Entry 4QLQ (X-ray diffraction, 2.40 A resolution); this record covers chains I and Y of the 28 polymer chains in the assembly.

[Chain I]
Molecule: Proteasome subunit beta type-3
Organism: Saccharomyces cerevisiae
Notes: EC 3.4.25.1
Reference sequence: P25451 (PSB3_YEAST); residues 0-204 here correspond to UniProt positions 1-205 (UniProt number = residue number + 1)
Amino-acid sequence (205 residues; each row starts with the number of its first residue; numbering starts at 0):
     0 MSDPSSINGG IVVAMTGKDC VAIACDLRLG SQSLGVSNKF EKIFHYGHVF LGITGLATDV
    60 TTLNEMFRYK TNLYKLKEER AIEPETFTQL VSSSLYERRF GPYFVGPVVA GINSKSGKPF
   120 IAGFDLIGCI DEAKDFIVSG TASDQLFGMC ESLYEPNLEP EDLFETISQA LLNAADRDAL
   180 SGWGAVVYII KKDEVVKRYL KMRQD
Unresolved in the structure: 0
Ion coordination: Mg2+ site 1: A174, D177, S180; Mg2+ site 2: D204 (shared with A165(Y), D168(Y), S171(Y) of chain Y)
Ligand contacts: 38N (N-(morpholin-4-ylacetyl)-L-alanyl-N-[(2S,4R)-1-cyclohexyl-5-hydroxy-4-methyl-3-oxopentan-2-yl]-O-methyl-L-tyrosinamide): D124, L125, C128

[Chain Y]
Molecule: Proteasome subunit beta type-5
Organism: Saccharomyces cerevisiae
Notes: EC 3.4.25.1
Reference sequence: P30656 (PSB5_YEAST); residues 1-212 here correspond to UniProt positions 76-287 (UniProt number = residue number + 75)
Amino-acid sequence (212 residues; row label = number of the first residue in the row):
     1 TTTLAFRFQG GIIVAVDSRA TAGNWVASQT VKKVIEINPF LLGTMAGGAA DCQFWETWLG
    61 SQCRLHELRE KERISVAAAS KILSNLVYQY KGAGLSMGTM ICGYTRKEGP TIYYVDSDGT
   121 RLKGDIFCVG SGQTFAYGVL DSNYKWDLSV EDALYLGKRS ILAAAHRDAY SGGSVNLYHV
   181 TEDGWIYHGN HDVGELFWKV KEEEGSFNNV IG
Ion coordination: Mg2+: A165, D168, S171 (shared with D204(I) of chain I)
Ligand contacts: 38N (N-(morpholin-4-ylacetyl)-L-alanyl-N-[(2S,4R)-1-cyclohexyl-5-hydroxy-4-methyl-3-oxopentan-2-yl]-O-methyl-L-tyrosinamide): T1, R19, A20, T21, V31, K32, K33, M45, A46, G47, G48, A49, C52, Q53, G94, S96, S131, Y170

[How chain I and chain Y interact]
Residue-residue contacts (46):
  R27(I) with A169(Y)
  S32(I) with R167(Y); D168(Y); A169(Y), hydrogen bond (backbone-backbone); Y170(Y)
  L33(I) with F135(Y), hydrophobic; R167(Y)
  G34(I) with R167(Y), hydrogen bond (backbone-side chain)
  V35(I) with R167(Y), hydrogen bond (backbone-side chain)
  N37(I) with H166(Y); N209(Y), hydrogen bond; V210(Y)
  K38(I) with N209(Y); I211(Y)
  Q144(I) with W25(Y)
  D175(I) with V26(Y)
  R176(I) with W25(Y); V26(Y), hydrogen bond (side chain-backbone); A27(Y), hydrogen bond (side chain-backbone); S28(Y)
  D177(I) with N24(Y); V26(Y)
  A178(I) with N24(Y), hydrogen bond (backbone-backbone); V26(Y); A169(Y); Y170(Y), hydrophobic
  L179(I) with N24(Y)
  W182(I) with H166(Y), hydrogen bond (side chain-backbone); R167(Y)
  Y198(I) with I211(Y), hydrophobic
  K200(I) with W198(Y)
  M201(I) with W198(Y)
  R202(I) with Q29(Y); G173(Y), hydrogen bond (side chain-backbone); D192(Y), salt bridge; G194(Y)
  Q203(I) with H166(Y), hydrogen bond (backbone-side chain); F197(Y); W198(Y); V210(Y)
  D204(I) with R19(Y), salt bridge; Q29(Y); A165(Y); S171(Y); G172(Y); G173(Y), hydrogen bond (side chain-backbone)
Also at the interface, not in a pair above, chain I (22 interface residues in all): L26, Q31
Also at the interface, not in a pair above, chain Y (25 interface residues in all): V193

[In short]
22 residues of chain I and 25 residues of chain Y are in contact, with 11 hydrogen bonds and 2 salt bridges.
Polar contacts include R202(I)-D192(Y), D204(I)-R19(Y) and G34(I)-R167(Y). Bound to chain I: compound 38N.
Chain Y binds compound 38N.
Here chain I is Proteasome subunit beta type-3 and chain Y is Proteasome subunit beta type-5, both from
Saccharomyces cerevisiae. Entry 4QLQ (yCP in complex with tripeptidic epoxyketone inhibitor 8) was determined
by X-ray diffraction (same publication as 4QLS, 4QLT, 4QLU and 4QLV).
